Entry 5BKK (electron microscopy, 3.50 A resolution); this record covers chains E and G of the 8 polymer chains in the assembly.

# Chain E (and G)
Molecule: Calcium-gated potassium channel MthK
From: Methanothermobacter thermautotrophicus
Notes: chain G of this document is another copy of the same molecule, construct and numbering; everything in this record applies to it too
Reference sequence: O27564 (MTHK_METTH); residue numbers follow UniProt; this construct covers 1-336
Chain sequence (336 residues; numbered 1 to 336; the number before each row is that of its first residue):
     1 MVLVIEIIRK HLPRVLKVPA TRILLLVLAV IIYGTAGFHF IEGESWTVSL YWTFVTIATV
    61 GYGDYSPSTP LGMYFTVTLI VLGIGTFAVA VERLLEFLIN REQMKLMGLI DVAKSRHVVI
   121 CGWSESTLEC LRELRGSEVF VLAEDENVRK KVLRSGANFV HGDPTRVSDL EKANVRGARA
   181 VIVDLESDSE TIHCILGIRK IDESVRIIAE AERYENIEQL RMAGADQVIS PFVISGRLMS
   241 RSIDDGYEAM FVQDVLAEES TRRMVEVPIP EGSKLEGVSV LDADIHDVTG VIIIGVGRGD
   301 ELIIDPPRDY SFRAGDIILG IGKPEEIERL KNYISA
Unresolved in the structure: 1-19
Metal / ion sites: K+ site 1: Thr59 (shared with 1 residue of chain A; 1 residue of chain C; Thr59(G) of chain G); K+ site 2: Thr59, Val60 (shared with 2 residues of chain A; 2 residues of chain C; Thr59(G), Val60(G) of chain G)
UniProt features mapped onto this chain:
  - motif: Thr59 to Asp64 (Selectivity filter)
  - binding site (Ca(2+)): Asp184, Glu210, Glu212
  - mutagenesis: Met107 (M107I: Elimination of the 26 kDa product and reduced levels of channel expression), Asp184 (D184N: At high calcium concentration, mean open time is short and mean closed time is long compared with wild-type)
What the authors report for this chain:
  - binding site for the ligand YQ4: Ile84, Phe87
  - mutagenesis - A90L (8-fold): decreased binding to TPeA
  - mutagenesis - V91F: unchanged binding to TPeA

# How chain E and chain G interact
Pairs across the interface - 51 pairs, chain E then chain G:
  Thr47(E) - Tyr74(G)
  Val48(E) - Met73(G)  hydrophobic
  Leu50(E) - Tyr74(G)  hydrophobic
  Tyr51(E) - Ser66(G)
  Tyr51(E) - Pro67(G)
  Tyr51(E) - Met73(G)  hydrophobic
  Tyr51(E) - Thr76(G)
  Tyr51(E) - Val77(G)  hydrophobic
  Phe54(E) - Val77(G)  hydrophobic
  Phe54(E) - Ile80(G)
  Phe54(E) - Val81(G)  hydrophobic
  Val55(E) - Ile80(G)  hydrophobic
  Ala58(E) - Thr59(G)
  Ala58(E) - Ile80(G)  hydrophobic
  Thr59(E) - Thr59(G)
  Val60(E) - Thr56(G)
  Val60(E) - Thr59(G)
  Val60(E) - Val60(G)
  Val60(E) - Gly61(G)
  Gly61(E) - Gly61(G)
  Tyr62(E) - Trp52(G)  hydrogen bond
  Tyr62(E) - Thr56(G)  hydrogen bond
  Tyr62(E) - Gly61(G)
  Tyr62(E) - Gly63(G)
  Tyr62(E) - Ser66(G)
  Asp64(E) - Ser66(G)  hydrogen bond
  Phe87(E) - Ile84(G)  hydrophobic
  Leu94(E) - Glu92(G)
  Leu94(E) - Leu95(G)  hydrophobic
  Leu95(E) - Leu95(G)  hydrophobic
  Phe97(E) - Glu92(G)
  Leu98(E) - Glu92(G)
  Leu98(E) - Leu95(G)  hydrophobic
  Leu98(E) - Glu96(G)
  Ile99(E) - Ile99(G)  hydrophobic
  Arg101(E) - Glu96(G)  salt bridge
  Glu102(E) - Glu96(G)
  Glu102(E) - Ile99(G)
  Glu102(E) - Asn100(G)
  Gln103(E) - Gln103(G)  hydrogen bond
  Leu106(E) - Gln103(G)
  Glu125(E) - Arg166(G)  salt bridge
  Leu128(E) - Arg166(G)
  Arg149(E) - Met107(G)
  Lys150(E) - His161(G)
  Lys151(E) - Glu144(G)
  Arg154(E) - Gly108(G)  hydrogen bond (side chain-backbone)
  Arg154(E) - Leu109(G)
  Arg154(E) - His161(G)  hydrogen bond (side chain-backbone)
  Arg154(E) - Asp169(G)  salt bridge
  Arg154(E) - Lys172(G)
Interface residues without a listed pair, chain E (29 interface residues in all): Leu153
Interface residues without a listed pair, chain G (33 interface residues in all): Tyr62, Pro70, Ile110, Val160

# Summary
The interface between chain E and chain G involves 29 residues on one side and 33 on the other, with 6
hydrogen bonds and 3 salt bridges. Polar contacts include Arg101(E)-Glu96(G), Glu125(E)-Arg166(G) and
Arg154(E)-Asp169(G). From the paper: a binding site for the ligand YQ4 at Ile84(E) and Phe87(E); A90L of chain
E reduces binding to TPeA.
Both chains are Calcium-gated potassium channel MthK (Methanothermobacter thermautotrophicus). Entry 5BKK
(bbTBA-bound closed MthK channel in nanodisc) was determined by electron microscopy (same publication as 8FZ7,
8DJB, 5BKI and 5BKJ).
